6AP1 - chains C and D of the 19 polymer chains in the assembly; structure by electron microscopy, 3.20 A resolution.

# Chain C (and D)
Molecule: Vacuolar protein sorting-associated protein 4, Protein hcp1
From: Saccharomyces cerevisiae (strain ATCC 204508 / S288c)
Notes: chain D of this document is another copy of the same molecule, construct and numbering; everything in this record applies to it too
UniProtKB: chimeric construct of P52917, Q9I747: residues 101-437 from P52917 (VPS4_YEAST) positions 101-437 (same numbers); residues 456-617 from Q9I747 positions 1-162 (UniProt number = residue number - 455)
Chain sequence (519 residues; each row starts with the number of its first residue):
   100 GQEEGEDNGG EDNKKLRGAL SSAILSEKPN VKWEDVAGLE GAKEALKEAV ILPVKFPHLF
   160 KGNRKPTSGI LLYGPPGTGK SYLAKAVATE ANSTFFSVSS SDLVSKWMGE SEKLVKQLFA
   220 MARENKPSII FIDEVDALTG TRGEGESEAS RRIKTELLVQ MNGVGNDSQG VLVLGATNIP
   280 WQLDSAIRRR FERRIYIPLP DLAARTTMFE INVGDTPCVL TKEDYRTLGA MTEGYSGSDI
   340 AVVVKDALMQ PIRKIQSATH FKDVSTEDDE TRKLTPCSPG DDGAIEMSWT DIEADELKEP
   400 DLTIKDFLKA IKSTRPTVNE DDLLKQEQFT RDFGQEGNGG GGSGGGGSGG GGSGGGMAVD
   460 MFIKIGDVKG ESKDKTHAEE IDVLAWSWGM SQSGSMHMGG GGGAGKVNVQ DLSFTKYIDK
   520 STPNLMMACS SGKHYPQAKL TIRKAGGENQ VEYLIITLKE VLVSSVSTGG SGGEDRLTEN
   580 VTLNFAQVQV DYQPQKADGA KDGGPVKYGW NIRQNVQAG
Disordered / not traced: 100-111, 365-368, 438-618
Sequence notes: expression tag (100, 618); linker (438-455)
UniProt features mapped onto this chain:
  - binding site (ATP): Gly-173 to Ser-180
Ion coordination: Mg2+: Ser-180 (together with ADP)
Small-molecule neighbours:
  - ADP / beryllium trifluoride, molecule 1: Asp-134, Val-135, Ala-136, Pro-174, Pro-175, Gly-176, Thr-177, Gly-178, Lys-179, Ser-180, Tyr-181, Asn-277, Met-307, Gly-336, Ser-337, Ala-340
  - ADP / beryllium trifluoride, molecule 2: Asn-261, Arg-288, Arg-289
From the paper describing this entry:
  - binding site for beryllium trifluoride: Arg-288, Arg-289

# Interface between chain C and chain D
Pairs across the interface (55):
  Leu-124(C) with Val-263(D), hydrophobic
  Glu-126(C) with Gly-264(D)
  Pro-175(C) with Arg-288(D)
  Gly-176(C) with Arg-288(D)
  Lys-184(C) with Gly-262(D)
  Ser-199(C) with Glu-211(D), hydrogen bond; Arg-251(D)
  Ser-200(C) with Glu-211(D); Lys-212(D); Lys-215(D); Glu-255(D)
  Val-203(C) with Met-207(D); Lys-212(D), hydrogen bond (backbone-side chain)
  Ser-204(C) with Met-207(D)
  Lys-205(C) with Lys-114(D); Trp-206(D); Glu-209(D)
  Phe-230(C) with Val-263(D), hydrophobic
  Glu-233(C) with Thr-254(D); Leu-257(D)
  Ala-236(C) with Arg-250(D); Arg-251(D); Thr-254(D)
  Glu-245(C) with Met-207(D)
  Ala-248(C) with Arg-251(D)
  Asn-277(C) with Arg-241(D)
  Ile-278(C) with Arg-241(D)
  Gln-281(C) with Arg-250(D), hydrogen bond
  Val-312(C) with Asn-162(D)
  Gly-313(C) with Asn-162(D)
  Asp-314(C) with Asn-162(D)
  Thr-315(C) with Asn-162(D)
  Ser-337(C) with Arg-288(D), hydrogen bond
  Val-341(C) with Glu-291(D)
  Lys-344(C) with Lys-164(D), hydrogen bond (side chain-backbone); Pro-165(D); Glu-291(D)
  Leu-347(C) with Asn-162(D); Arg-163(D)
  Met-348(C) with Phe-159(D), hydrophobic; Arg-163(D)
  Ile-351(C) with Arg-163(D)
  Gln-355(C) with Glu-143(D)
  Trp-388(C) with Phe-155(D), hydrophobic
  Glu-398(C) with Leu-158(D); Arg-163(D), salt bridge
  Arg-414(C) with Arg-293(D), hydrogen bond (backbone-side chain); Asp-431(D); Phe-432(D)
  Pro-415(C) with Arg-293(D); Phe-432(D)
  Thr-416(C) with Ser-284(D); Arg-287(D); Arg-288(D); Phe-432(D)
Interface residues without a listed pair, chain C (42 interface residues in all): Pro-128, Ser-180, Ser-198, Asp-232, Asn-311, Ser-412, Val-417, Asn-418
Interface residues without a listed pair, chain D (41 interface residues in all): Glu-147, Leu-151, Gly-208, Val-258, Asn-265, Ala-285, Arg-289, Arg-430, Gly-433, Gln-434

# In short
The interface between chain C and chain D involves 42 residues on one side and 41 on the other; the contacts
include 6 hydrogen bonds and 1 salt bridge. Polar contacts include Glu-398(C)/Arg-163(D),
Ser-199(C)/Glu-211(D) and Val-203(C)/Lys-212(D). Chain C binds ADP / beryllium trifluoride. From the paper: a
binding site for beryllium trifluoride at Arg-288(C) and Arg-289(C).
Chain C and chain D are both Vacuolar protein sorting-associated protein 4, Protein hcp1 (Saccharomyces
cerevisiae (strain ATCC 204508 / S288c)); the structure, Vps4p-Vta1p complex with peptide binding to the
central pore of Vps4p, was determined by electron microscopy, deposited together with 6BMF.
